PDB entry 4BA4 | X-ray diffraction, 1.73 A resolution | chains A and B

[Chain A (and B)]
Name: Aminotransferase
From: Chromobacterium violaceum
Notes: EC 2.6.1.18; chain B of this document is another copy of the same molecule, construct and numbering; everything in this record applies to it too
Reference sequence: Q7NWG4 (Q7NWG4_CHRVO); residues 1-459 here = UniProt positions 1-459
Chain sequence (459 residues; row label = number of the first residue in the row):
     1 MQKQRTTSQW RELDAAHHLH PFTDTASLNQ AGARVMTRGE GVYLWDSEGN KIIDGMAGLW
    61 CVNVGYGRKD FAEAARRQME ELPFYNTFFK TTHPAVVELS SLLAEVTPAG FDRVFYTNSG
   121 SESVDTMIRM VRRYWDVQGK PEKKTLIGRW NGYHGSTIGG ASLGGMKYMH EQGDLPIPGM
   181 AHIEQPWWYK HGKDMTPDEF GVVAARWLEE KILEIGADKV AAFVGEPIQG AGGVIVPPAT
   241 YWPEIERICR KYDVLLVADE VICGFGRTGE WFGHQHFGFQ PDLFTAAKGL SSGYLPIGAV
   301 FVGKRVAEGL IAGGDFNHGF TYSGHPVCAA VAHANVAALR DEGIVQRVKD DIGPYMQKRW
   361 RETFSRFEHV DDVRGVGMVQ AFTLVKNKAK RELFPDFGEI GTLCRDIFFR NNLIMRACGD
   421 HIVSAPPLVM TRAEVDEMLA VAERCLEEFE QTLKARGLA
Disordered / not traced: 1-32

[Chain A / chain B interface]
Contacting residue pairs - 107 pairs, chain A then chain B:
  Arg34(A) - Phe88(B)
  Arg34(A) - Phe89(B)
  Arg34(A) - Thr91(B)  hydrogen bond (backbone-side chain)
  Val35(A) - Tyr85(B)
  Val35(A) - Phe89(B)
  Val35(A) - Thr91(B)
  Met36(A) - Leu82(B)
  Met36(A) - Phe84(B)
  Met36(A) - Tyr85(B)  hydrogen bond (backbone-side chain)
  Met36(A) - Phe89(B)  hydrophobic
  Thr37(A) - Leu82(B)
  Arg38(A) - Leu82(B)
  Asp46(A) - Phe89(B)
  Ile52(A) - Phe88(B)  hydrophobic
  Ile52(A) - Phe89(B)  hydrophobic
  Asp54(A) - Asn86(B)
  Val62(A) - Phe84(B)  hydrophobic
  Tyr66(A) - Phe84(B)  hydrophobic
  Lys69(A) - Glu80(B)
  Phe71(A) - Met79(B)
  Ala72(A) - Arg76(B)
  Ala72(A) - Met79(B)  hydrophobic
  Ala72(A) - Glu80(B)
  Ala75(A) - Met79(B)  hydrophobic
  Arg76(A) - Ala72(B)
  Arg76(A) - Arg76(B)
  Met79(A) - Phe71(B)
  Met79(A) - Ala72(B)  hydrophobic
  Met79(A) - Ala75(B)  hydrophobic
  Met79(A) - Tyr294(B)
  Met79(A) - Leu295(B)  hydrophobic
  Met79(A) - Val331(B)  hydrophobic
  Glu80(A) - Lys69(B)
  Glu80(A) - Ala72(B)
  Leu82(A) - Met36(B)
  Leu82(A) - Thr37(B)
  Leu82(A) - Arg38(B)
  Phe84(A) - Met36(B)
  Phe84(A) - Val62(B)  hydrophobic
  Phe84(A) - Tyr66(B)  hydrophobic
  Phe84(A) - Ser292(B)
  Phe84(A) - Gly293(B)
  Phe84(A) - Tyr294(B)  hydrophobic
  Tyr85(A) - Val35(B)
  Tyr85(A) - Met36(B)  hydrogen bond (side chain-backbone)
  Asn86(A) - Met36(B)
  Asn86(A) - Leu44(B)
  Asn86(A) - Asp54(B)
  Asn86(A) - Ile414(B)
  Phe88(A) - Arg34(B)
  Phe88(A) - Phe409(B)  hydrophobic
  Phe88(A) - Asn412(B)
  Phe88(A) - Ile414(B)  hydrophobic
  Phe89(A) - Arg34(B)
  Phe89(A) - Val35(B)
  Phe89(A) - Met36(B)  hydrophobic
  Phe89(A) - Asp46(B)
  Phe89(A) - Ile52(B)  hydrophobic
  Thr91(A) - Arg34(B)  hydrogen bond (side chain-backbone)
  Thr91(A) - Val35(B)
  Asn118(A) - Asn118(B)
  Asn118(A) - Ser119(B)
  Asn118(A) - Pro296(B)
  Ser119(A) - Asn118(B)
  Ser119(A) - Glu122(B)  hydrogen bond
  Glu122(A) - Ser119(B)  hydrogen bond
  Asp125(A) - Thr157(B)
  Asp125(A) - Ile158(B)  hydrogen bond (side chain-backbone)
  Ile128(A) - Ile158(B)  hydrophobic
  Arg129(A) - Ser156(B)  hydrogen bond (side chain-backbone)
  Arg129(A) - Ile158(B)
  Arg133(A) - Gln172(B)
  Ser156(A) - Arg129(B)  hydrogen bond (backbone-side chain)
  Thr157(A) - Asp125(B)
  Ile158(A) - Asp125(B)  hydrogen bond (backbone-side chain)
  Ile158(A) - Ile128(B)  hydrophobic
  Ile158(A) - Arg129(B)
  Gln172(A) - Arg133(B)  hydrogen bond (backbone-side chain)
  Gln172(A) - Asp136(B)
  Gln172(A) - Asp315(B)
  Asp174(A) - Arg132(B)  salt bridge
  Asp174(A) - Lys144(B)  salt bridge
  Pro178(A) - Pro178(B)
  Ser292(A) - Phe84(B)
  Gly293(A) - Phe84(B)
  Gly293(A) - His325(B)  hydrogen bond (backbone-side chain)
  Tyr294(A) - Met79(B)
  Tyr294(A) - Phe84(B)  hydrophobic
  Tyr294(A) - His325(B)  hydrogen bond (backbone-side chain)
  Leu295(A) - Met79(B)  hydrophobic
  Leu295(A) - His325(B)
  Leu295(A) - Val327(B)  hydrophobic
  Pro296(A) - Asn118(B)
  Pro296(A) - His325(B)
  Pro296(A) - Cys328(B)
  Asp315(A) - Gln172(B)
  His325(A) - Gly293(B)  hydrogen bond (side chain-backbone)
  His325(A) - Tyr294(B)  hydrogen bond (side chain-backbone)
  His325(A) - Leu295(B)
  His325(A) - Pro296(B)
  Val327(A) - Leu295(B)  hydrophobic
  Cys328(A) - Pro296(B)
  Val331(A) - Met79(B)  hydrophobic
  Phe409(A) - Phe88(B)
  Asn412(A) - Phe88(B)
  Ile414(A) - Asn86(B)
  Ile414(A) - Phe88(B)  hydrophobic
Interface residues without a listed pair, chain A (58 interface residues in all): Leu44, Gly58, Glu81, Pro83, Asp136, Lys144, Gly159, Ile177
Interface residues without a listed pair, chain B (62 interface residues in all): Ala33, Gly58, Glu81, Pro83, Lys90, Gly159, Gly173, Asp174, Ile177

[Summary]
58 residues of chain A face 62 of chain B across their interface; the contacts include 15 hydrogen bonds and 2
salt bridges. Polar pairs include Asp174(A)-Arg132(B), Asp174(A)-Lys144(B) and Arg34(A)-Thr91(B).
Chain A and chain B are both Aminotransferase (Chromobacterium violaceum); the structure, Crystal structure of
the apo omega-transaminase from Chromobacterium violaceum, was determined by X-ray diffraction together with
4B98, 4B9B, 4BA5 and 4AH3 from the same study.
